PDB entry 8E3Z | electron microscopy, 2.70 A resolution | chains B and N of the 6 polymer chains in the assembly

# Chain B
Molecule: Guanine nucleotide-binding protein G(I)/G(S)/G(T) subunit beta-1
Organism: Homo sapiens
UniProtKB: P62873 (GBB1_HUMAN); residue numbers follow UniProt; this construct covers 2-340
Sequence (350 residues; numbered -9 to 340; the number before each row is that of its first residue; numbers below 1 keep their minus sign (Met-9 is residue -9)):
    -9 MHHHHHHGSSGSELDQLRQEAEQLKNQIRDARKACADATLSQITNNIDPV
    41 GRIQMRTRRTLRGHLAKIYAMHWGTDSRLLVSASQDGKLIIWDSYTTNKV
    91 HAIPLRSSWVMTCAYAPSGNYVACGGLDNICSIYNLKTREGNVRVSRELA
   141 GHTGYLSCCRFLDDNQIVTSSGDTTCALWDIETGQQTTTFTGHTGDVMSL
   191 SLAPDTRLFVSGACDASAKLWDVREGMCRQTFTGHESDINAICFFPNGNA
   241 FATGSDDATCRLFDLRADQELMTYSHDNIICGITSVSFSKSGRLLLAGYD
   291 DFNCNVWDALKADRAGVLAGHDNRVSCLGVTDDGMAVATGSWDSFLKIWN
Unresolved in the structure: -9 to 2, 163-166
Construct notes: expression tag (-9 to 1)
Curated features (UniProtKB/Swiss-Prot):
  - modified residue: Ser2 (N-acetylserine), His266 (Phosphohistidine)
  - natural variant: Leu30 (L30F: In MRD42; uncertain significance), Arg52 (R52G: In MRD42), Gly64 (G64V: In MRD42), Asp76 (D76E: In MRD42; D76G: In MRD42), Gly77 (G77S: In MRD42), Lys78 (K78R: In MRD42), Ile80 (I80N: In MRD42; I80T: In MRD42), His91 (H91R: In MRD42; uncertain significance), Ala92 (A92T: In MRD42), Pro94 (P94S: In MRD42), Leu95 (L95P: In MRD42), Arg96 (R96L: In MRD42), 5 further natural variant entries in UniProt

# Chain N
Molecule: Nanobody 35
Organism: Lama glama
Notes: antibody fragment or engineered binder
Sequence (138 residues; each row starts with the number of its first residue):
     1 QVQLQESGGGLVQPGGSLRLSCAASGFTFSNYKMNWVRQAPGKGLEWVSD
    51 ISQSGASISYTGSVKGRFTISRDNAKNTLYLQMNSLKPEDTAVYYCARCP
   101 APFTRDCFDVTSTTYAYRGQGTQVTVSSHHHHHHEPEA
Unresolved in the structure: 127-138
Disulfides: Cys22-Cys96, Cys99-Cys107

# Interface between chain B and chain N
Residue-residue contacts (14):
  Arg8(B) - Gln120(N)  hydrogen bond
  Cys204(B) - Tyr117(N)  hydrogen bond (backbone-side chain)
  Asp205(B) - Tyr117(N)
  Thr223(B) - Gln1(N)
  Glu226(B) - Gly26(N)
  Glu226(B) - Phe27(N)
  Glu226(B) - Tyr32(N)  hydrogen bond (backbone-side chain)
  Glu226(B) - Arg98(N)  hydrogen bond (backbone-side chain)
  Ser227(B) - Pro100(N)  hydrogen bond (side chain-backbone)
  Ser227(B) - Pro102(N)
  Ser227(B) - Tyr117(N)
  Asp228(B) - Tyr117(N)  hydrogen bond
  Asp246(B) - Pro102(N)
  Ile270(B) - Phe103(N)  hydrophobic
Also at the interface, not in a pair above, chain B (12 interface residues in all): Lys15, Thr184, Asp247
Also at the interface, not in a pair above, chain N (14 interface residues in all): Thr28, Ala101, Thr114, Ala116

# Summary
The interface between chain B and chain N involves 12 residues on one side and 14 on the other, with 6
hydrogen bonds. Polar pairs include Arg8(B)-Gln120(N), Cys204(B)-Tyr117(N) and Glu226(B)-Tyr32(N).
Chain B is Guanine nucleotide-binding protein G(I)/G(S)/G(T) subunit beta-1 (Homo sapiens) and chain N is
Nanobody 35 (Lama glama); the structure, Cryo-EM structure of the VPAC1R-VIP-Gs complex, was determined by
electron microscopy (same publication as 8E3X and 8E3Y).
